PDB entry 6U8A | electron microscopy, 3.40 A resolution | chains A and D of the 4 polymer chains in the assembly

[Chain A (and D)]
Name: Transient receptor potential cation channel subfamily V member 2
Organism: Rattus norvegicus
Notes: chain D of this document is another copy of the same molecule, construct and numbering; everything in this record applies to it too
Reference sequence: Q9WUD2 (TRPV2_RAT); numbering as in UniProt (aligned over 1-761)
Chain sequence (761 residues; each row starts with the number of its first residue):
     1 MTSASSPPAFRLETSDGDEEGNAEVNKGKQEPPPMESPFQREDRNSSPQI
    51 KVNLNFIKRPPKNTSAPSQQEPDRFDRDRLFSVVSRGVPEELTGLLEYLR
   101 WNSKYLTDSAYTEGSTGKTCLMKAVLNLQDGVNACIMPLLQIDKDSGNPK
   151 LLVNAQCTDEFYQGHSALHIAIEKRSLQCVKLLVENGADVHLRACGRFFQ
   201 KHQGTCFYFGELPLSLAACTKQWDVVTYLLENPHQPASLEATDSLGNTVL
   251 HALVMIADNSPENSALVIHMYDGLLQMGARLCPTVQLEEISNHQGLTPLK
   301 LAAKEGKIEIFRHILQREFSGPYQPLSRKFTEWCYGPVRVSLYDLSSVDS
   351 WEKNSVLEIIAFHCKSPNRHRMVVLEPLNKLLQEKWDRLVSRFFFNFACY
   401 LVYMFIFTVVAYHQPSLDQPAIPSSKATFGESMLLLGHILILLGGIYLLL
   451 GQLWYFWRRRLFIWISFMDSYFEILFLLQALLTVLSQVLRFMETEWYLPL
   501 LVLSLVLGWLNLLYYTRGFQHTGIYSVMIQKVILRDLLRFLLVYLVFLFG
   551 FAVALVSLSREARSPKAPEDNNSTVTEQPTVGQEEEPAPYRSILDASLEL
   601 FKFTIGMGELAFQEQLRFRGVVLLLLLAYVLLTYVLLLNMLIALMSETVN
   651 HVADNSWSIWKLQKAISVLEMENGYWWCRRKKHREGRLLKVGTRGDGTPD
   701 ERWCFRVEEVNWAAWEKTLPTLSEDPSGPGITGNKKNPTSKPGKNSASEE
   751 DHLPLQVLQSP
Unresolved in the structure: 1-31, 43-74, 418-428, 564-586, 694-698, 720-761
Residues lining bound ligands:
  - cannabidiol (P0T), molecule 1: Leu537, Phe540, Leu541, Tyr544, Phe601, Thr604, Leu637, Met640
  - cannabidiol (P0T), molecule 2: Leu631, Leu632, Tyr634, Val635, Leu638
From the paper describing this entry:
  - binding site for cannabidiol: Leu537, Phe540, Leu541, Leu631, Tyr634, Val635
  - conformationally variable residues (side-chain flip): Leu537
  - contacts within the chain: Pro337-Trp715
  - mutagenesis - V635F: abolished signaling in response to cannabidiol
  - mutagenesis - V635F: abolished signaling in response to 100 muM 2-APB
  - mutagenesis - V635F: abolished signaling in response to 20 muM CBD

[Interface between chain A and chain D]
Contacting residue pairs (96):
  Pro34(A) - Glu332(D)
  Pro34(A) - Trp333(D)
  Met35(A) - Trp333(D)  hydrophobic
  Met35(A) - Tyr335(D)  hydrophobic
  Glu36(A) - Glu332(D)
  Glu36(A) - Trp333(D)
  Ser37(A) - Glu332(D)
  Pro38(A) - Thr331(D)
  Pro38(A) - Glu332(D)
  Phe39(A) - Phe330(D)  hydrophobic
  Phe39(A) - Leu342(D)  hydrophobic
  Phe39(A) - Lys690(D)
  Phe39(A) - Val691(D)  hydrophobic
  Tyr162(A) - Trp333(D)
  His165(A) - Tyr335(D)  hydrogen bond
  His169(A) - Tyr335(D)
  Glu173(A) - Tyr335(D)
  Glu173(A) - Gly336(D)  hydrogen bond (side chain-backbone)
  Lys174(A) - Cys334(D)
  Arg175(A) - Trp715(D)
  Arg175(A) - Leu719(D)
  Phe198(A) - Val338(D)  hydrophobic
  Thr205(A) - Glu708(D)
  Phe207(A) - Tyr335(D)  hydrophobic
  Phe207(A) - Pro337(D)
  Phe207(A) - Trp712(D)  hydrophobic
  Leu216(A) - Tyr335(D)
  Thr220(A) - Trp715(D)
  Lys221(A) - Leu719(D)
  Asp258(A) - Trp712(D)
  Glu262(A) - Glu716(D)
  Leu266(A) - Leu719(D)  hydrophobic
  Asp536(A) - Tyr525(D)
  Arg539(A) - His521(D)  hydrogen bond (side chain-backbone)
  Arg539(A) - Thr522(D)
  Arg539(A) - Tyr525(D)
  Phe540(A) - Tyr525(D)
  Leu542(A) - Thr522(D)
  Val543(A) - Leu513(D)  hydrophobic
  Val546(A) - Trp509(D)
  Val546(A) - Leu513(D)  hydrophobic
  Phe547(A) - Leu513(D)  hydrophobic
  Phe549(A) - Trp509(D)  hydrophobic
  Gly550(A) - Trp509(D)
  Phe551(A) - Val506(D)  hydrophobic
  Val553(A) - Thr408(D)
  Val553(A) - Tyr412(D)  hydrophobic
  Ala554(A) - Val502(D)  hydrophobic
  Ala554(A) - Val506(D)  hydrophobic
  Val556(A) - Tyr412(D)  hydrophobic
  Ser557(A) - Ala411(D)
  Ser557(A) - Leu498(D)
  Ser557(A) - Val502(D)
  Leu558(A) - Val502(D)  hydrophobic
  Arg560(A) - Tyr412(D)  hydrogen bond (side chain-backbone)
  Glu561(A) - Leu498(D)
  Phe603(A) - Ile605(D)  hydrophobic
  Gly606(A) - Ile605(D)
  Gly606(A) - Gly606(D)
  Met607(A) - Met607(D)  hydrophobic
  Gly608(A) - Ile605(D)
  Gly608(A) - Met607(D)
  Leu610(A) - Lys602(D)
  Leu610(A) - Ile605(D)  hydrophobic
  Arg617(A) - Glu495(D)
  Phe618(A) - Glu495(D)
  Phe618(A) - Pro499(D)
  Val621(A) - Pro499(D)  hydrophobic
  Leu623(A) - Leu598(D)  hydrophobic
  Leu625(A) - Val502(D)  hydrophobic
  Leu625(A) - Val506(D)  hydrophobic
  Leu627(A) - Phe601(D)  hydrophobic
  Val630(A) - Phe601(D)  hydrophobic
  Val630(A) - Ile605(D)  hydrophobic
  Leu632(A) - Leu510(D)  hydrophobic
  Tyr634(A) - Thr604(D)
  Val635(A) - Leu537(D)  hydrophobic
  Leu638(A) - Val532(D)  hydrophobic
  Leu638(A) - Leu641(D)  hydrophobic
  Leu638(A) - Leu644(D)  hydrophobic
  Asn639(A) - Ile529(D)  hydrogen bond (side chain-backbone)
  Asn639(A) - Gln530(D)
  Asn639(A) - Lys531(D)
  Asn639(A) - Val532(D)
  Met640(A) - Tyr525(D)
  Ile642(A) - Leu644(D)  hydrophobic
  Ile642(A) - Met645(D)  hydrophobic
  Ile642(A) - Thr648(D)
  Ala643(A) - Met528(D)
  Ala643(A) - Lys531(D)
  Met645(A) - Met645(D)  hydrophobic
  Ser646(A) - Lys531(D)  hydrogen bond
  Glu647(A) - Met528(D)
  Val649(A) - Val649(D)
  Asn650(A) - His651(D)  hydrogen bond (backbone-side chain)
  His651(A) - His651(D)  hydrogen bond
Other interface residues (no listed pair), chain A (77 interface residues in all): Pro32, Gln40, Ile170, Phe199, Cys206, Phe209, Ile256, Ser592, Ile593, Ala611, Phe612, Leu631, Leu636
Other interface residues (no listed pair), chain D (59 interface residues in all): Gln324, Gln414, Leu417, Leu505, Leu594, Asp595, Arg706, Val710, Ala713

[In short]
The interface between chain A and chain D involves 77 residues on one side and 59 on the other, with 8
hydrogen bonds. Polar pairs include His165(A)-Tyr335(D), Glu173(A)-Gly336(D) and Arg539(A)-His521(D). The
paper reports a binding site for cannabidiol at Leu537(A), Phe540(A) and Leu541(A) among others; V635F of
chain A abolishes signaling in response to cannabidiol.
Both chains are Transient receptor potential cation channel subfamily V member 2 (Rattus norvegicus). Entry
6U8A (CBD-bound full-length rat TRPV2 in nanodiscs, state 1) was determined by electron microscopy together
with 6U84, 6U86 and 6U88 from the same study.
